Entry 8P5Q (X-ray diffraction, 2.14 A resolution); this record covers chains A and B of the 3 polymer chains in the assembly.

Chain A:
Protein: Protein LIGHT-DEPENDENT SHORT HYPOCOTYLS 3
From: Arabidopsis thaliana
Reference sequence: O82268 (LSH3_ARATH); residues 10-138 here correspond to UniProt positions 52-180 (UniProt number = residue number + 42)
Sequence (129 residues; row label = number of the first residue in the row):
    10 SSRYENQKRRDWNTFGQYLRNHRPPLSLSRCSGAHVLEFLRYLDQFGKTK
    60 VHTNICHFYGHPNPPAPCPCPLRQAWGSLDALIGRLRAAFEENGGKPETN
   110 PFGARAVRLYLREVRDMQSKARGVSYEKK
Metal / ion sites: Zn2+: His61, Cys65, Cys77, Cys79
Reported in the primary citation:
  - binding site for the 17-nt DNA strand (chain B): Asp89
  - mutagenesis - D89S: decreased binding to DNA

Chain B:
Molecule: 17-nt DNA strand
Sequence (17 nucleotides; row label = number of the first residue in the row):
     2 ACGTCAACAGTAAACTA

How chain A and chain B interact:
Residue-residue contacts (16; chain A residue first):
  Ser10(A) - DG11(B)  phosphate contact
  Ser10(A) - DT12(B)  phosphate contact
  Arg12(A) - DT12(B)  salt bridge to the phosphate
  Tyr13(A) - DC9(B)  sugar contact
  Tyr13(A) - DA10(B)  hydrogen bond to the phosphate
  Tyr13(A) - DG11(B)  phosphate contact
  Lys17(A) - DA10(B)  salt bridge to the phosphate
  Asp89(A) - DC9(B)  hydrogen bond to the base
  Ala90(A) - DA10(B)  base contact
  Ala90(A) - DG11(B)  base contact
  Gly93(A) - DC9(B)  sugar contact
  Arg96(A) - DA8(B)  sugar contact
  Arg96(A) - DC9(B)  salt bridge to the phosphate
  Ala97(A) - DC9(B)  sugar contact
  Ala97(A) - DA10(B)  phosphate contact
  Arg121(A) - DA7(B)  salt bridge to the phosphate
Also at the interface, not in a pair above, chain A (15 interface residues in all): Arg94, Glu100, Glu101, Arg117, Lys137

Overview:
15 residues of chain A and 6 residues of chain B are in contact; the contacts include 2 hydrogen bonds and 4
salt bridges. Polar contacts include Asp89(A)-DC9(B), Tyr13(A)-DA10(B) and Arg12(A)-DT12(B). The paper reports
a binding site for the 17-nt DNA strand (chain B) at Asp89(A); D89S of chain A reduces binding to DNA.
Here chain A is Protein LIGHT-DEPENDENT SHORT HYPOCOTYLS 3 (Arabidopsis thaliana) and chain B is a 17-nt DNA
strand. Entry 8P5Q (Structure of an ALOG domain from Arabidopsis thaliana in complex with DNA) was determined
by X-ray diffraction.
